Entry 8TO1 (electron microscopy, 2.80 A resolution); this record covers chains I and L of the 9 polymer chains in the assembly.

== Chain I ==
Protein: DNA-directed RNA polymerase subunit beta
Organism: Escherichia coli (strain K12)
Notes: EC 2.7.7.6
UniProt: P0A8V2 (RPOB_ECOLI); numbering as in UniProt (aligned over 1-1342)
Sequence (1342 residues; each row starts with the number of its first residue):
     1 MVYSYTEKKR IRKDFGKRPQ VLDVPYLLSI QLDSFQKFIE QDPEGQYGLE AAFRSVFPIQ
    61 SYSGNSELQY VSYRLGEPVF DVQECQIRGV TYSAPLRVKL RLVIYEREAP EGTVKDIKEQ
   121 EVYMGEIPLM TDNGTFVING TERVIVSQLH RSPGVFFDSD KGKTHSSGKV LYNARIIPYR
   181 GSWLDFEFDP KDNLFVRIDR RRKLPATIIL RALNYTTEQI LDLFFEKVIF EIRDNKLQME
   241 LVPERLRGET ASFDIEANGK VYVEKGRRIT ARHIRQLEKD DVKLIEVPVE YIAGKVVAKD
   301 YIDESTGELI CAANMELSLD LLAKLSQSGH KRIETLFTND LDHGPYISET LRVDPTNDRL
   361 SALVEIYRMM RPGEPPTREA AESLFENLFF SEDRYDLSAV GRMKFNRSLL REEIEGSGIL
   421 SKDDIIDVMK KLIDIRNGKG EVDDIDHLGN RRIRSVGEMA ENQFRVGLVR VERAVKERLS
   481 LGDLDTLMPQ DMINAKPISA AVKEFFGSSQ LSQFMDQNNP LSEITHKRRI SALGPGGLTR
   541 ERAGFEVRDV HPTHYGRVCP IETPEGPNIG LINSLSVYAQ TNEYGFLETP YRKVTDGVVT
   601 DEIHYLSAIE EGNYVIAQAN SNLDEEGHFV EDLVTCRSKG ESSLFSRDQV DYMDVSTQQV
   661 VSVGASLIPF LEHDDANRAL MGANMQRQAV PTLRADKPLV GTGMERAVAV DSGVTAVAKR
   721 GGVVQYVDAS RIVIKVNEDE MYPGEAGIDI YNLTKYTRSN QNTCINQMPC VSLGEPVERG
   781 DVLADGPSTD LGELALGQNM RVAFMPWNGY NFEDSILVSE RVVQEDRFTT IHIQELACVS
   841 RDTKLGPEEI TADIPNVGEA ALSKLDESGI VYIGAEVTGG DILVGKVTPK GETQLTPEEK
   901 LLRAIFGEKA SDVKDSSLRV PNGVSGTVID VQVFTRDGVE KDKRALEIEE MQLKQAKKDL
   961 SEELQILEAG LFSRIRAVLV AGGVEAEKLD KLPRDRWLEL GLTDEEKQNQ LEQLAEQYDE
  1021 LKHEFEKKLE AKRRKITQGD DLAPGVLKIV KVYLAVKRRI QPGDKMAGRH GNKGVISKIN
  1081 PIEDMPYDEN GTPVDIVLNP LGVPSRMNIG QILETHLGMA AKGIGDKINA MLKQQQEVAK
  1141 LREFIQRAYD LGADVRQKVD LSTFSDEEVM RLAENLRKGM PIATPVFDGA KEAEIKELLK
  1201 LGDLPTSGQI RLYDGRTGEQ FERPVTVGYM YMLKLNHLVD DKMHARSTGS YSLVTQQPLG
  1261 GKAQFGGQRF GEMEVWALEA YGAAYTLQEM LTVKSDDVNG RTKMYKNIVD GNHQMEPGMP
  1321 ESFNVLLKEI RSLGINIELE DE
Not modelled in the structure: 1, 233-235, 249
UniProt features mapped onto this chain:
  - modified residue (N6-acetyllysine): Lys-1022, Lys-1200
Residues lining bound ligands:
  - 4QM ((3R,5S,7R,8R,9S,10S,12S,13R,14S,17R)-10,13-dimethyl-17-[(2R)-pentan-2-yl]-2,3,4,5,6,7,8,9,11,12,14,15,16,17-tetradecahydro-1H-cyclopenta[a]phenanthrene-3,7,12-triol), molecule 1: Gln-46, Tyr-47, Tyr-179, Asp-396, Ser-398, Ala-399, Val-400, Glu-458, Glu-461, Asn-462, Glu-583, Tyr-584
  - 4QM, molecule 2: Gln-725, Tyr-726, Arg-731, Glu-962, Gln-965, Ile-966, Ala-969

== Chain L ==
Protein: RNA polymerase sigma factor RpoD
Organism: Escherichia coli (strain K12)
UniProt: Q0P6L9 (Q0P6L9_ECOLX); residue numbers follow UniProt; this construct covers 1-613
Sequence (613 residues; row label = number of the first residue in the row):
     1 MEQNPQSQLK LLVTRGKEQG YLTYAEVNDH LPEDIVDSDQ IEDIIQMIND MGIQVMEEAP
    61 DADDLMLAEN TADEDAAEAA AQVLSSVESE IGRTTDPVRM YMREMGTVEL LTREGEIDIA
   121 KRIEDGINQV QCSVAEYPEA ITYLLEQYDR VEAEEARLSD LITGFVDPNA EEDLAPTATH
   181 VGSELSQEDL DDDEDEDEED GDDDSADDDN SIDPELAREK FAELRAQYVV TRDTIKAKGR
   241 SHATAQEEIL KLSEVFKQFR LVPKQFDYLV NSMRVMMDRV RTQERLIMKL CVEQCKMPKK
   301 NFITLFTGNE TSDTWFNAAI AMNKPWSEKL HDVSEEVHRA LQKLQQIEEE TGLTIEQVKD
   361 INRRMSIGEA KARRAKKEMV EANLRLVISI AKKYTNRGLQ FLDLIQEGNI GLMKAVDKFE
   421 YRRGYKFSTY ATWWIRQAIT RSIADQARTI RIPVHMIETI NKLNRISRQM LQEMGREPTP
   481 EELAERMLMP EDKIRKVLKI AKEPISMETP IGDDEDSHLG DFIEDTTLEL PLDSATTESL
   541 RAATHDVLAG LTAREAKVLR MRFGIDMNTD YTLEEVGKQF DVTRERIRQI EAKALRKLRH
   601 PSRSEVLRSF LDD
Not modelled in the structure: 1-6, 61-67, 168-211, 237-241
Residues lining bound ligands:
  - 4QM ((3R,5S,7R,8R,9S,10S,12S,13R,14S,17R)-10,13-dimethyl-17-[(2R)-pentan-2-yl]-2,3,4,5,6,7,8,9,11,12,14,15,16,17-tetradecahydro-1H-cyclopenta[a]phenanthrene-3,7,12-triol), molecule 1: Ile-505, Pro-510, Ile-511, Leu-519
  - 4QM, molecule 2: Ile-511, Leu-519, Phe-522, Ile-523
From the paper describing this entry:
  - conformationally variable residues (side-chain flip): Trp-433, Trp-434
  - binding site for Nontemplate strand of lamdba PR promoter DNA: Tyr-425
  - mutagenesis - I35C/S89C/C132S/C291S/C295S: decreased catalytic activity on oxidizing vs. reduced conditions

== How chain I and chain L interact ==
Pairs across the interface - 56 pairs, chain I then chain L:
  Val-122(I) / Gln-472(L)
  Tyr-123(I) / Leu-471(L)  hydrophobic
  Tyr-123(I) / Gln-472(L)
  Tyr-123(I) / Gly-475(L)
  Thr-164(I) / Ala-59(L)
  Arg-197(I) / Ala-25(L)
  Arg-200(I) / Asn-28(L)  hydrogen bond (backbone-side chain)
  Arg-201(I) / Asn-28(L)  hydrogen bond (backbone-side chain)
  Arg-202(I) / Asn-28(L)
  Lys-203(I) / Asp-29(L)
  Pro-372(I) / Ile-35(L)  hydrophobic
  Pro-372(I) / Val-36(L)
  Gly-373(I) / Ile-35(L)
  Gln-490(I) / Gln-472(L)  hydrogen bond (side chain-backbone)
  Gln-490(I) / Glu-473(L)
  Ile-493(I) / Gln-472(L)  hydrogen bond (backbone-side chain)
  Asn-494(I) / Arg-468(L)
  Asn-494(I) / Gln-472(L)
  Ala-495(I) / Gln-472(L)  hydrogen bond (backbone-side chain)
  Asn-856(I) / Asp-612(L)  hydrogen bond
  Pro-897(I) / Gly-564(L)
  Pro-897(I) / Ile-565(L)
  Glu-898(I) / Leu-540(L)
  Glu-898(I) / Thr-544(L)
  Glu-898(I) / Ile-565(L)
  Lys-900(I) / Asp-570(L)  salt bridge
  Leu-901(I) / Phe-563(L)  hydrophobic
  Leu-902(I) / Leu-540(L)  hydrophobic
  Leu-902(I) / Leu-607(L)
  Leu-902(I) / Phe-610(L)  hydrophobic
  Leu-902(I) / Leu-611(L)  hydrophobic
  Ile-905(I) / Leu-595(L)  hydrophobic
  Ile-905(I) / Leu-598(L)  hydrophobic
  Ile-905(I) / Arg-599(L)  hydrogen bond (backbone-side chain)
  Phe-906(I) / Ser-604(L)
  Phe-906(I) / Leu-607(L)
  Phe-906(I) / Arg-608(L)
  Phe-906(I) / Leu-611(L)  hydrophobic
  Arg-936(I) / Arg-495(L)
  Thr-1248(I) / Pro-531(L)
  Ser-1250(I) / Glu-524(L)
  Tyr-1251(I) / Glu-524(L)
  Tyr-1251(I) / Asp-525(L)  hydrogen bond (backbone-backbone)
  Tyr-1251(I) / Leu-528(L)  hydrophobic
  Ser-1252(I) / Ile-523(L)
  Ser-1252(I) / Asp-525(L)
  Leu-1253(I) / Ile-523(L)  hydrogen bond (backbone-backbone)
  Leu-1253(I) / Asp-525(L)
  Gln-1256(I) / Asp-525(L)  hydrogen bond
  Gln-1256(I) / Leu-528(L)
  Leu-1259(I) / Asp-521(L)
  Leu-1259(I) / Glu-524(L)
  Arg-1269(I) / Glu-515(L)
  Tyr-1305(I) / Pro-531(L)  hydrophobic
  Tyr-1305(I) / Leu-532(L)
  Lys-1306(I) / Ser-534(L)
Other interface residues (no listed pair), chain I (42 interface residues in all): Arg-97, Arg-368, Asp-491, Asp-842, Glu-899, Ala-904, Glu-908, Arg-1301, Val-1309
Other interface residues (no listed pair), chain L (44 interface residues in all): Asp-37, Lys-499, Phe-522, Ala-535, Glu-538, Arg-541, Leu-548, Asp-613

== Overview ==
42 residues of chain I and 44 residues of chain L are in contact, with 10 hydrogen bonds and 1 salt bridge.
Among the polar pairs are Lys-900(I)/Asp-570(L), Arg-200(I)/Asn-28(L) and Arg-201(I)/Asn-28(L). The paper
reports a binding site for Nontemplate strand of lamdba PR promoter DNA at Tyr-425(L);
I35C/S89C/C132S/C291S/C295S of chain L reduce catalytic activity on oxidizing vs. reduced conditions.
Chain I is DNA-directed RNA polymerase subunit beta and chain L is RNA polymerase sigma factor RpoD, both from
Escherichia coli (strain K12); the structure, Escherichia coli RNA polymerase unwinding intermediate (I1a) at
the lambda PR promoter, was determined by electron microscopy together with 8TO6, 8TO8, 8TOE and 8TOM from the
same study.
